4PRU - chain A; structure by X-ray diffraction, 2.20 A resolution.

[Chain A]
Name: Lysozyme C
Source organism: Gallus gallus
Notes: EC 3.2.1.17
Reference sequence: P00698 (LYSC_CHICK); residues 1-129 here correspond to UniProt positions 19-147 (UniProt number = residue number + 18)
Amino-acid sequence (129 residues; numbered 1 to 129; the number before each row is that of its first residue):
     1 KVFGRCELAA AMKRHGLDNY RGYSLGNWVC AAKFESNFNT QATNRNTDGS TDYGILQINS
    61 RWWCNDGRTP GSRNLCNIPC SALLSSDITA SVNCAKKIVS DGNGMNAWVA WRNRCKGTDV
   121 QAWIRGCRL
Modified residues: Lys1 (N~2~,N~2~,N~6~,N~6~-tetramethyl-L-lysine; DM0); Lys13, Lys33, Lys96, Lys97, Lys116 (n-dimethyl-lysine; MLY)
Cystine bridges: Cys6-Cys127, Cys30-Cys115, Cys64-Cys80, Cys76-Cys94
Small-molecule neighbours:
  - T3Y (25,26,27,28-tetrahydroxypentacyclo[19.3.1.1~3,7~.1~9,13~.1~15,19~]octacosa-1(25),3(28),4,6,9(27),10,12,15(26),16,18,21,23-dodecaene-5,11,17,23-tetrasulfonic acid), molecule 1: Lys1, Phe3, Glu7, Ala10, Ala11, Arg14, His15, Ser86, Arg128
  - T3Y, molecule 2: Tyr23, Asn106, Trp111, Arg112, Lys116, Gly117
Swiss-Prot annotation at these positions:
  - active site: Glu35, Asp52
  - binding site (substrate): Asp101
Reported in the primary citation:
  - binding site for T3Y: Arg14, Lys116

[Summary]
Bound to chain A: compound T3Y. Curated annotation (UniProt) lists active-site residues Glu35 and Asp52 and
substrate-binding residue Asp101. The paper reports a binding site for T3Y at Arg14 and Lys116.
Chain A is Lysozyme C (Gallus gallus); the structure, Crystal structure of dimethyllysine hen egg-white
lysozyme in complex with sclx4 at 2.2 A resolution, was determined by X-ray diffraction together with 4N0J
from the same study.
